Entry 9C98 (X-ray diffraction, 3.04 A resolution); this record covers chains K and W of the 28 polymer chains in the assembly.

[Chain K]
Name: Proteasome subunit beta type-5
From: Saccharomyces cerevisiae
Notes: EC 3.4.25.1
UniProt: P30656 (PSB5_YEAST); residues 1-212 here correspond to UniProt positions 76-287 (UniProt number = residue number + 75)
Sequence (212 residues; numbered 1 to 212; the number before each row is that of its first residue):
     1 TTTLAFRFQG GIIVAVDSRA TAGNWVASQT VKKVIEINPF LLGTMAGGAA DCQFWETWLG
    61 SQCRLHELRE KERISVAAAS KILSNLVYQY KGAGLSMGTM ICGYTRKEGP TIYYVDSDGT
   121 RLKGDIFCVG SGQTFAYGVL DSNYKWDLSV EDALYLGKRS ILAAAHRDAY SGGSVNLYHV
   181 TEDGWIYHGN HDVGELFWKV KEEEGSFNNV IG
Bound ions: Mg2+: A165, D168, S171 (shared with D204(W) of chain W)
Ligand contacts: A1AU6 (N-[(2S)-3-hydroxy-1-{[(4S)-1-hydroxy-2-(hydroxymethyl)-6-methyl-3-oxoheptan-4-yl]amino}-1-oxopropan-2-yl]butanamide): T1, R19, A20, T21, A22, A27, V31, K33, M45, A46, G47, G48, A49, G130, S131, Y170
From the paper describing this entry:
  - binding site for A1AU6: T1
  - catalytic residues: T1

[Chain W]
Name: Proteasome subunit beta type-3
From: Saccharomyces cerevisiae
UniProt: P25451 (PSB3_YEAST); residues 0-204 here correspond to UniProt positions 1-205 (UniProt number = residue number + 1)
Sequence (205 residues; row label = number of the first residue in the row; numbering starts at 0):
     0 MSDPSSINGG IVVAMTGKDC VAIACDLRLG SQSLGVSNKF EKIFHYGHVF LGITGLATDV
    60 TTLNEMFRYK TNLYKLKEER AIEPETFTQL VSSSLYERRF GPYFVGPVVA GINSKSGKPF
   120 IAGFDLIGCI DEAKDFIVSG TASDQLFGMC ESLYEPNLEP EDLFETISQA LLNAADRDAL
   180 SGWGAVVYII KKDEVVKRYL KMRQD
Not modelled in the structure: 0
Bound ions: Mg2+ site 1: A174, D177, S180; Mg2+ site 2: D204 (shared with A165(K), D168(K), S171(K) of chain K)
Swiss-Prot annotation at these positions:
  - modified residue: S30 (Phosphoserine)
  - cross-link: K69 (Glycyl lysine isopeptide (Lys-Gly) (interchain with G-Cter in ubiquitin))

[Interface between chain K and chain W]
Contacting residue pairs (50; chain K residue first):
  R19(K) with D204(W), salt bridge
  N24(K) with D177(W); A178(W), hydrogen bond (backbone-backbone); L179(W)
  W25(K) with Q144(W); R176(W)
  V26(K) with D175(W); R176(W), hydrogen bond (backbone-side chain); D177(W); A178(W)
  A27(K) with R176(W), hydrogen bond (backbone-side chain)
  S28(K) with R176(W)
  Q29(K) with D175(W); R202(W)
  F135(K) with L33(W), hydrophobic
  A165(K) with Q203(W); D204(W)
  H166(K) with N37(W); W182(W), hydrogen bond (backbone-side chain); Q203(W), hydrogen bond (side chain-backbone)
  R167(K) with S32(W); G34(W), hydrogen bond (side chain-backbone); V35(W), hydrogen bond (side chain-backbone); W182(W)
  D168(K) with S32(W); D204(W)
  A169(K) with R27(W); S32(W), hydrogen bond (backbone-backbone); A178(W); D204(W)
  Y170(K) with S32(W); A178(W), hydrophobic
  S171(K) with D204(W)
  G172(K) with D204(W)
  G173(K) with R202(W), hydrogen bond (backbone-side chain); D204(W), hydrogen bond (backbone-side chain)
  D192(K) with R202(W), salt bridge
  V193(K) with R202(W)
  G194(K) with R202(W)
  F197(K) with Q203(W)
  W198(K) with K200(W); M201(W); Q203(W)
  N209(K) with N37(W), hydrogen bond; K38(W), hydrogen bond (backbone-side chain)
  V210(K) with N37(W); Q203(W)
  I211(K) with L26(W), hydrophobic; K38(W); Y198(W), hydrophobic
Other interface residues (no listed pair), chain K (26 interface residues in all): N208
Other interface residues (no listed pair), chain W (23 interface residues in all): S5, Q31

[Overview]
26 residues of chain K face 23 of chain W across their interface; the contacts include 12 hydrogen bonds and 2
salt bridges. Polar pairs include R19(K)-D204(W), D192(K)-R202(W) and V26(K)-R176(W). Ligands of chain K:
compound A1AU6. From the paper: the catalytic residue T1(K); a binding site for A1AU6 at T1(K).
Chain K is Proteasome subunit beta type-5 and chain W is Proteasome subunit beta type-3, both from
Saccharomyces cerevisiae; the structure, Yeast 20S proteasome soaked with isolated TMC-86A, was determined by
X-ray diffraction together with 9C97, 9AW3, 9AW5, 9AW6 and 9AW7 from the same study.
